Entry 2VDX (X-ray diffraction, 1.84 A resolution); this record covers chain A.

[Chain A]
Name: Corticosteroid-binding globulin
Source organism: Homo sapiens
Reference sequence: P08185 (CBG_HUMAN); residues 11-383 here correspond to UniProt positions 33-405 (UniProt number = residue number + 22)
Sequence (373 residues; numbered 11 to 383; the number before each row is that of its first residue):
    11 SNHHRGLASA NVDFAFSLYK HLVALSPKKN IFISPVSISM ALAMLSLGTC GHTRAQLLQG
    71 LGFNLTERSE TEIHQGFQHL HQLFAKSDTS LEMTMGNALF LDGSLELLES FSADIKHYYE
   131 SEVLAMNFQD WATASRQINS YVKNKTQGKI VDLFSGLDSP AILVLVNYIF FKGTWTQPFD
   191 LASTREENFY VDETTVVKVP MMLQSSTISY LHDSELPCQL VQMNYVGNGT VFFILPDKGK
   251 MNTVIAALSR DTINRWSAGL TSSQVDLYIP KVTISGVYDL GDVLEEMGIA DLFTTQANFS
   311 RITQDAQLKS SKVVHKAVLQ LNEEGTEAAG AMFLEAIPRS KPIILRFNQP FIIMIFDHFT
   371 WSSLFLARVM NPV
Not modelled in the structure: 11-15, 167, 350
Construct notes: conflict Thr305 (Asn327 in P08185)
Metal / ion sites: Na+ site 1: Leu93, Lys96; Na+ site 2: Ser215, Ser216; Na+ site 3: Tyr235, Gly237
Swiss-Prot annotation at these positions:
  - binding site (cortisol): Gln232, Asn264, His368, Trp371
  - site: Cys228 (Conserved cysteine within steroid binding domain)
  - glycosylation (N-linked (GlcNAc...) asparagine): Asn74, Asn154, Asn238, Asn308
What the authors report for this chain:
  - contacts within the chain: Ser100-Asn238 (backbone contact)
  - post-translational modification sites: Asn238 (citing earlier work)
  - specificity-determining residues: His368 (proposed by the authors, not directly observed)

[Summary]
Leu93 and Lys96 coordinate Na+ site 1. The Na+ site 2 is built by Ser215 and Ser216. Curated annotation
(UniProt) lists 4 cortisol-binding residues. The paper reports the specificity determinant His368; a
modification site at Asn238.
Chain A is Corticosteroid-binding globulin (Homo sapiens); the structure, Crystal Structure of the reactive
loop Cleaved Corticosteroid Binding Globulin, was determined by X-ray diffraction (same publication as 2VDY).
